PDB entry 9EOK | electron microscopy, 23.00 A resolution (very low resolution: no residue pairs are listed; an interface is given only as per-side residue counts) | chains j and k of the 42 polymer chains in the assembly

Chain j (and k):
Name: Tubulin alpha chain
Source organism: Xenopus laevis
Notes: chain k of this document is another copy of the same molecule, construct and numbering; everything in this record applies to it too
UniProt: Q5U4V6 (Q5U4V6_XENLA); residues 1-450 here = UniProt positions 1-450
Sequence (450 residues; row label = number of the first residue in the row):
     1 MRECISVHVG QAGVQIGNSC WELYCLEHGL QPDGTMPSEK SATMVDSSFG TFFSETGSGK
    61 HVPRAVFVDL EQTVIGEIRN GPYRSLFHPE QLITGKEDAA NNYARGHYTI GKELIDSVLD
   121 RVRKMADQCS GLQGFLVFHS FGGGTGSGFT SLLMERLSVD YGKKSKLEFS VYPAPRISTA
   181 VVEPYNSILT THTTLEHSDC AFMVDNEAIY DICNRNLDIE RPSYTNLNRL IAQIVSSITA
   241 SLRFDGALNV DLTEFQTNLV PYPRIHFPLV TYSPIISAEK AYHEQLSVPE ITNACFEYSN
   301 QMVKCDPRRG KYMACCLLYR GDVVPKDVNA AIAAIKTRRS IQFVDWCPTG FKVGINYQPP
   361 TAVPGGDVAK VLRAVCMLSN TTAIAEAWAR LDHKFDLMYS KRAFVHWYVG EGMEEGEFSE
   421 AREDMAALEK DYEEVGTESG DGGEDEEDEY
Not modelled in the structure: 39-45, 438-450
Ligand contacts:
  - GDP (guanosine-5'-diphosphate): Ala247, Leu248, Glu254
  - GTP (guanosine-5'-triphosphate): Gly10, Gln11, Ala12, Gln15, Asp98, Ala99, Ala100, Asn101, Ser140, Gly142, Gly143, Gly144, Thr145, Gly146, Val171, Thr179, Glu183, Asn206, Tyr224, Leu227, Asn228, Ile231

Chain j / chain k interface:
At this resolution (23 A) residue pairs are not listed: 27 residues of chain j and 21 of chain k lie at the interface.

In short:
27 residues of chain j face 21 of chain k across their interface. Ligands of chain j: GDP and GTP.
Both chains are Tubulin alpha chain (Xenopus laevis). Entry 9EOK (Minus end of the vertebrate gamma-tubulin
ring complex-capped microtubule) was determined by electron microscopy (same publication as 9EOJ).
